PDB entry 7TMT | electron microscopy, 3.80 A resolution | chains A and B of the 31 polymer chains in the assembly

# Chain A
Molecule: H(+)-transporting two-sector ATPase
From: Saccharomyces cerevisiae
Notes: EC 7.1.2.2
UniProt: B3LH69 (B3LH69_YEAS1); residues 0-616 here correspond to UniProt positions 1-617 (UniProt number = residue number + 1)
Amino-acid sequence (617 residues; row label = number of the first residue in the row; numbering starts at 0):
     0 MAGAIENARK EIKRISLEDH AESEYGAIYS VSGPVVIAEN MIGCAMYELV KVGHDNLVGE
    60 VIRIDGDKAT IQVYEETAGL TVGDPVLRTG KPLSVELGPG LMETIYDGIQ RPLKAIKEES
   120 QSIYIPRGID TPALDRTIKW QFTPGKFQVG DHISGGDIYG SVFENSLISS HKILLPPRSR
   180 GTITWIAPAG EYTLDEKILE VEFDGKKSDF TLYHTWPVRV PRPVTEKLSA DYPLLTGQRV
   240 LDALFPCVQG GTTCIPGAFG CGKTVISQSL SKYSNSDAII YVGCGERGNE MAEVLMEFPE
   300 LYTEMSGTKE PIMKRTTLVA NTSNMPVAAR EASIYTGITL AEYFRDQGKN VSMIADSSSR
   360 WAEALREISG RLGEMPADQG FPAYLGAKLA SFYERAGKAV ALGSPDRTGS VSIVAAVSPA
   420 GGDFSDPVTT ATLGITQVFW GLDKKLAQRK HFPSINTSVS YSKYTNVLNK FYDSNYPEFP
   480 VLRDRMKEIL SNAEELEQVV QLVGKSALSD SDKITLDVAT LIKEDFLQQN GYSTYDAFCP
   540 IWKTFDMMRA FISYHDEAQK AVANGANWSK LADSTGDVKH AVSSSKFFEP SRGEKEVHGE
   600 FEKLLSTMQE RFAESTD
Unresolved in the structure: 0-23

# Chain B
Molecule: Vacuolar proton pump subunit B
From: Saccharomyces cerevisiae
UniProt: A0A6A5Q585 (A0A6A5Q585_YEASX); residues 1-517 here = UniProt positions 1-517
Amino-acid sequence (517 residues; each row starts with the number of its first residue):
     1 MVLSDKELFA INKKAVEQGF NVKPRLNYNT VSGVNGPLVI LEKVKFPRYN EIVNLTLPDG
    61 TVRQGQVLEI RGDRAIVQVF EGTSGIDVKK TTVEFTGESL RIPVSEDMLG RIFDGSGRPI
   121 DNGPKVFAED YLDINGSPIN PYARIYPEEM ISTGVSAIDT MNSIARGQKI PIFSASGLPH
   181 NEIAAQICRQ AGLVRPTKDV HDGHEENFSI VFAAMGVNLE TARFFKQDFE ENGSLERTSL
   241 FLNLANDPTI ERIITPRLAL TTAEYLAYQT ERHVLTILTD MSSYADALRE VSAAREEVPG
   301 RRGYPGYMYT DLSTIYERAG RVEGRNGSIT QIPILTMPND DITHPIPDLT GYITEGQIFV
   361 DRQLHNKGIY PPINVLPSLS RLMKSAIGEG MTRKDHGDVS NQLYAKYAIG KDAAAMKAVV
   421 GEEALSIEDK LSLEFLEKFE KTFITQGAYE DRTVFESLDQ AWSLLRIYPK EMLNRISPKI
   481 LDEFYDRARD DADEDEEDPD TRSSGKKKDA SQEESLI
Unresolved in the structure: 1-12, 488-517

# Chain A / chain B interface
Residue-residue contacts - 88 pairs, chain A then chain B:
  Y28(A) - R71(B)
  Y28(A) - G72(B)  hydrogen bond (backbone-backbone)
  S29(A) - I70(B)  hydrogen bond (side chain-backbone)
  V30(A) - Y49(B)  hydrophobic
  V30(A) - E69(B)
  V30(A) - I70(B)  hydrogen bond (backbone-backbone)
  S31(A) - E69(B)
  S31(A) - R295(B)
  G32(A) - Y49(B)  hydrogen bond (backbone-side chain)
  T76(A) - Y49(B)
  A77(A) - R48(B)
  A77(A) - N50(B)  hydrogen bond (backbone-backbone)
  G78(A) - R48(B)  hydrogen bond (backbone-side chain)
  L79(A) - R48(B)
  L79(A) - Y49(B)  hydrogen bond (backbone-backbone)
  T80(A) - F46(B)
  T80(A) - R48(B)
  V81(A) - F46(B)
  V81(A) - I70(B)  hydrophobic
  V81(A) - G72(B)
  I104(A) - Y142(B)  hydrophobic
  L112(A) - N140(B)  hydrogen bond (backbone-side chain)
  L112(A) - P141(B)
  L112(A) - Y142(B)
  K113(A) - Y142(B)
  K116(A) - N140(B)
  K116(A) - Y142(B)
  K116(A) - A143(B)
  I122(A) - I139(B)  hydrophobic
  I122(A) - N140(B)  hydrogen bond (backbone-backbone)
  I122(A) - A143(B)  hydrophobic
  I122(A) - V322(B)  hydrophobic
  I122(A) - R325(B)
  Y123(A) - S137(B)
  Y123(A) - P138(B)
  Y123(A) - I139(B)  hydrophobic
  Y123(A) - E264(B)
  Y123(A) - Y268(B)
  I124(A) - S137(B)
  I124(A) - P138(B)  hydrogen bond (backbone-backbone)
  I124(A) - N140(B)
  F258(A) - R381(B)
  G284(A) - Y309(B)
  R286(A) - E317(B)
  R286(A) - G351(B)  hydrogen bond (side chain-backbone)
  R286(A) - Y352(B)  hydrogen bond (side chain-backbone)
  R286(A) - I353(B)
  R286(A) - T354(B)  hydrogen bond (side chain-backbone)
  R286(A) - E355(B)
  R286(A) - R381(B)
  G287(A) - R144(B)
  G287(A) - E317(B)  hydrogen bond (backbone-side chain)
  N288(A) - Y146(B)
  N288(A) - P147(B)
  N288(A) - G167(B)
  N288(A) - K169(B)  hydrogen bond
  N288(A) - E355(B)
  A291(A) - R144(B)
  E292(A) - Y146(B)  hydrogen bond
  L294(A) - P141(B)
  L294(A) - Y142(B)  hydrophobic
  M295(A) - I145(B)  hydrophobic
  M295(A) - Y146(B)  hydrogen bond (side chain-backbone)
  T321(A) - P141(B)
  T321(A) - R144(B)
  S322(A) - Y309(B)  hydrogen bond
  S322(A) - S313(B)  hydrogen bond (backbone-side chain)
  S322(A) - E317(B)
  N323(A) - P138(B)
  N323(A) - I139(B)
  N323(A) - S313(B)
  N323(A) - E317(B)
  M324(A) - P138(B)  hydrophobic
  M324(A) - P141(B)
  R329(A) - Y309(B)
  R329(A) - T310(B)  hydrogen bond
  S358(A) - Y352(B)  hydrogen bond
  R359(A) - Y352(B)  hydrogen bond
  R365(A) - R301(B)
  E366(A) - G306(B)
  E366(A) - Y309(B)
  E366(A) - T310(B)  hydrogen bond
  R370(A) - Y307(B)
  Q378(A) - R301(B)
  S417(A) - Y352(B)  hydrogen bond (backbone-side chain)
  P418(A) - Y352(B)
  A419(A) - D348(B)
  A419(A) - Y352(B)
Other interface residues (no listed pair), chain A (47 interface residues in all): E75, I115, E285, V326, E362, G420
Other interface residues (no listed pair), chain B (49 interface residues in all): P47, L68, S99, N135, Q168, T314, E323, L349, L382

# Summary
47 residues of chain A and 49 residues of chain B are in contact, with 24 hydrogen bonds. Polar contacts
include S29(A)-I70(B), G32(A)-Y49(B) and G78(A)-R48(B).
Chain A is H(+)-transporting two-sector ATPase and chain B is Vacuolar proton pump subunit B, both from
Saccharomyces cerevisiae; the structure, V-ATPase from Saccharomyces cerevisiae, State 3, was determined by
electron microscopy (same publication as 7TMM, 7TMO, 7TMP, 7TMQ, 7TMR and 7TMS).
